PDB entry 2JJ9 | X-ray diffraction, 2.30 A resolution | chain A

[Chain A]
Name: Myosin-2 heavy chain
Organism: Dictyostelium discoideum
Notes: fragment: motor-domain, residues 2-761
Reference sequence: P08799 (MYS2_DICDI); residues 2-761 here = UniProt positions 2-761
Amino-acid sequence (788 residues; numbered -10 to 777; the number before each row is that of its first residue; numbers below 1 keep their minus sign (Met-10 is residue -10)):
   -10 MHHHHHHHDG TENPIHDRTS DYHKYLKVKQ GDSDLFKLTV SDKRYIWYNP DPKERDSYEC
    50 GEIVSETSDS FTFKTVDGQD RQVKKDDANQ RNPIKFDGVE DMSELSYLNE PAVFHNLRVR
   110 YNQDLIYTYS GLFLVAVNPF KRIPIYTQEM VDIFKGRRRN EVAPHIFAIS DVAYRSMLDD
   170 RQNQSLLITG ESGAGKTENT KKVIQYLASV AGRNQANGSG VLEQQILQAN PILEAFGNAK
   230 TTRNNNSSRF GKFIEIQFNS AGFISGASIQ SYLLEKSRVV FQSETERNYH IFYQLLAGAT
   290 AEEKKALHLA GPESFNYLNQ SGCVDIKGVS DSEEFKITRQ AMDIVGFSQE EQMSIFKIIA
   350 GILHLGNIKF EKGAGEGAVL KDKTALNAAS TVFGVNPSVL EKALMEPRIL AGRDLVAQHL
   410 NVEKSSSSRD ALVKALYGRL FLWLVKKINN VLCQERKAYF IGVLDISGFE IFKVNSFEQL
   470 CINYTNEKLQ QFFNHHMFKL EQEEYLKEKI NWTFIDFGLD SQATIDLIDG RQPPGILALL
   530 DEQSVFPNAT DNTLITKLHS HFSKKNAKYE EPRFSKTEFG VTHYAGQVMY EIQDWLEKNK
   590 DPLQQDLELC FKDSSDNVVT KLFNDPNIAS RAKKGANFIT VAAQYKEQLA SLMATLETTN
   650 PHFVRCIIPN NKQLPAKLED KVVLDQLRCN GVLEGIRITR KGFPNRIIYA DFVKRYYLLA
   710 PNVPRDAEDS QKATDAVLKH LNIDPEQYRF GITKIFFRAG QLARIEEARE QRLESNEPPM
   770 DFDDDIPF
Disordered / not traced: -10 to 1, 694-777
Construct notes: expression tag (-10 to 1, 762-777)
Ion coordination: Mg2+: Thr186, Ser237 (together with ADP metavanadate)
Ligand contacts: ADP metavanadate (AD9): Ile115, Tyr116, Asn127, Pro128, Phe129, Lys130, Tyr135, Glu180, Ser181, Gly182, Ala183, Gly184, Lys185, Thr186, Glu187, Asn233, Asn235, Ser236, Ser237, Asp454, Ile455, Ser456, Gly457

[In short]
Ligands of chain A: ADP metavanadate. The Mg2+ site is built by Thr186 and Ser237.
Chain A is Myosin-2 heavy chain (Dictyostelium discoideum); the structure, Crystal structure of myosin-2 in
complex with ADP-metavanadate, was determined by X-ray diffraction (same publication as 3MJX and 2JHR).
